PDB entry 4XSD | X-ray diffraction, 2.90 A resolution | chains A and B

# Chain A (and B)
Name: Thymidylate synthase
Organism: Varicella-zoster virus (strain Oka vaccine)
Notes: EC 2.1.1.45; chain B of this document is another copy of the same molecule, construct and numbering; everything in this record applies to it too
UniProtKB: Q4JQW2 (TYSY_VZVO); numbering as in UniProt (aligned over 8-295)
Sequence (311 residues; numbered -15 to 295; the number before each row is that of its first residue; numbers below 1 keep their minus sign (Met-15 is residue -15)):
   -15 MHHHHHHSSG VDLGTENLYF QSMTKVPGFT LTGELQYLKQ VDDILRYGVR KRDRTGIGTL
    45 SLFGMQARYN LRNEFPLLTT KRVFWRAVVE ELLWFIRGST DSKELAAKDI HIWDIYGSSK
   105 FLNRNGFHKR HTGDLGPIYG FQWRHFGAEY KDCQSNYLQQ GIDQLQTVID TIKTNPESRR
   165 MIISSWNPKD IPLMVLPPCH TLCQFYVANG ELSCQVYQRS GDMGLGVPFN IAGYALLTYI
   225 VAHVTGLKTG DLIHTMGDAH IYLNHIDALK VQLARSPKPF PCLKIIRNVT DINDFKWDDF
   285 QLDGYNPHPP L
Unresolved in the structure: -15 to 14, 98-116 (chain B: -15 to 13, 38-39, 136-138)
Sequence notes: initiating methionine (-15); expression tag (-14 to 7)
Ligand contacts: 2'-deoxyuridine 5'-monophosphate (UMP): Asp37, Arg38, Leu180, Cys183, His184, Gln202, Arg203, Ser204, Gly205, Asp206, Gly210, Val211, Asn214, His244, Tyr246
Curated features (UniProtKB/Swiss-Prot):
  - active site: Cys183 (Nucleophile)
  - binding site (dUMP): Arg38, Arg163, Arg164, Arg203 to Asp206, Asn214, His244 to Tyr246
  - binding site ((6R)-5,10-methylene-5,6,7,8-tetrahydrofolate): Asp206
Reported in the primary citation:
  - binding site for 2'-deoxyuridine 5'-monophosphate: Arg38, Arg163, Arg164, Arg203, Asp206, Asn214, Tyr246
  - conformationally variable residues (loop rearrangement, side-chain flip): Tyr123, Arg163, Arg164, Ser204 to Asp206, Asn214, Tyr246
  - catalytic residues: Cys183 (citing earlier work)
  - specificity-determining residues: Tyr100 (proposed by the authors, not directly observed)

# How chain A and chain B interact
Residue-residue contacts (87; chain A residue first):
  Val33(A) with Asn193(B)
  Lys35(A) with Glu161(B); Tyr190(B); Val191(B)
  Arg36(A) with Glu161(B), salt bridge
  Asp37(A) with Arg163(B), salt bridge
  Arg38(A) with Arg164(B)
  Ser45(A) with Tyr190(B), hydrogen bond
  Leu46(A) with Tyr190(B)
  Phe47(A) with Arg52(B); Gln188(B); Tyr190(B), hydrophobic; Cys198(B); Gln199(B); Ile237(B), hydrophobic
  Gly48(A) with Gln50(B), hydrogen bond (backbone-side chain); Arg52(B), hydrogen bond (backbone-side chain); Gln199(B)
  Met49(A) with Gln50(B), hydrogen bond (backbone-side chain)
  Gln50(A) with Gly48(B), hydrogen bond (side chain-backbone); Met49(B); Gln50(B), hydrogen bond (side chain-backbone)
  Arg52(A) with Phe47(B), hydrogen bond (side chain-backbone); Gly48(B)
  Phe130(A) with Asn171(B); Pro172(B)
  Ile146(A) with Pro172(B), hydrophobic; Lys173(B)
  Glu161(A) with Lys35(B); Arg36(B)
  Arg163(A) with Arg203(B); Ser204(B); Asp242(B), salt bridge; His244(B); Tyr246(B)
  Arg164(A) with Trp170(B); Leu180(B); Pro181(B); Arg203(B)
  Ile166(A) with Arg203(B)
  Ser168(A) with Trp170(B)
  Trp170(A) with Arg164(B)
  Asn171(A) with Phe130(B)
  Pro172(A) with Phe130(B)
  Lys173(A) with Phe130(B); Gly131(B), hydrogen bond (side chain-backbone); Gly145(B); Ile146(B)
  Leu180(A) with Arg164(B)
  Pro181(A) with Arg164(B)
  Thr185(A) with Ile166(B); Leu186(B)
  Leu186(A) with Leu186(B), hydrophobic; Tyr201(B), hydrophobic
  Gln188(A) with Phe47(B); Tyr201(B), hydrogen bond; Arg203(B), hydrogen bond (side chain-backbone); Gly241(B)
  Tyr190(A) with Val33(B); Lys35(B); Ser45(B), hydrogen bond (side chain-backbone); Phe47(B), hydrophobic; Asp242(B)
  Val191(A) with Lys35(B)
  Ala192(A) with Val33(B), hydrophobic
  Asn193(A) with Val33(B)
  Gln199(A) with Phe47(B); Gly48(B); Tyr201(B); Thr239(B); Met240(B); Gly241(B)
  Tyr201(A) with Gln188(B), hydrogen bond; Gln199(B)
  Arg203(A) with Arg163(B), hydrogen bond (side chain-backbone); Gln188(B), hydrogen bond (backbone-side chain)
  Ser204(A) with Arg163(B)
  Ile237(A) with Phe47(B), hydrophobic; Gly48(B)
  Thr239(A) with Gln199(B); Thr239(B)
  Met240(A) with Gln199(B), hydrogen bond (backbone-side chain)
  Gly241(A) with Gln188(B); Gln199(B)
  Asp242(A) with Arg163(B), salt bridge; Tyr190(B)
  His244(A) with Arg163(B)
Other interface residues (no listed pair), chain A (46 interface residues in all): Thr43, Asn159, Ser197, Cys198
Other interface residues (no listed pair), chain B (50 interface residues in all): Asp37, Leu46, Gln148, Asn159, Ser162, Ser168, Thr185, Phe189, Ala192, Ser197

# In short
46 residues of chain A face 50 of chain B across their interface, with 15 hydrogen bonds and 4 salt bridges.
Polar contacts include Arg36(A)-Glu161(B), Asp37(A)-Arg163(B) and Arg163(A)-Asp242(B). Bound to chain A:
2'-deoxyuridine 5'-monophosphate. The paper reports the catalytic residue Cys183(A); a binding site for
2'-deoxyuridine 5'-monophosphate at Arg38(A), Arg163(A) and Arg164(A) among others.
Both chains are Thymidylate synthase (Varicella-zoster virus (strain Oka vaccine)). Entry 4XSD (Complex
structure of thymidylate synthase from varicella zoster virus with a dUMP) was determined by X-ray diffraction
together with 4XSC and 4XSE from the same study.
